8FU3 - chains A and C of the 5 polymer chains in the assembly; structure by electron microscopy, 2.88 A resolution.

[Chain A]
Name: RNA-directed RNA polymerase L
Organism: Human respiratory syncytial virus A2
Notes: EC 2.7.7.48, 2.1.1.56, 2.7.7.-, 2.7.7.88
UniProt: P28887 (L_HRSVA); residue numbers follow UniProt; this construct covers 1-2165
Chain sequence (2201 residues; row label = number of the first residue in the row; numbers below 1 keep their minus sign (Met-35 is residue -35)):
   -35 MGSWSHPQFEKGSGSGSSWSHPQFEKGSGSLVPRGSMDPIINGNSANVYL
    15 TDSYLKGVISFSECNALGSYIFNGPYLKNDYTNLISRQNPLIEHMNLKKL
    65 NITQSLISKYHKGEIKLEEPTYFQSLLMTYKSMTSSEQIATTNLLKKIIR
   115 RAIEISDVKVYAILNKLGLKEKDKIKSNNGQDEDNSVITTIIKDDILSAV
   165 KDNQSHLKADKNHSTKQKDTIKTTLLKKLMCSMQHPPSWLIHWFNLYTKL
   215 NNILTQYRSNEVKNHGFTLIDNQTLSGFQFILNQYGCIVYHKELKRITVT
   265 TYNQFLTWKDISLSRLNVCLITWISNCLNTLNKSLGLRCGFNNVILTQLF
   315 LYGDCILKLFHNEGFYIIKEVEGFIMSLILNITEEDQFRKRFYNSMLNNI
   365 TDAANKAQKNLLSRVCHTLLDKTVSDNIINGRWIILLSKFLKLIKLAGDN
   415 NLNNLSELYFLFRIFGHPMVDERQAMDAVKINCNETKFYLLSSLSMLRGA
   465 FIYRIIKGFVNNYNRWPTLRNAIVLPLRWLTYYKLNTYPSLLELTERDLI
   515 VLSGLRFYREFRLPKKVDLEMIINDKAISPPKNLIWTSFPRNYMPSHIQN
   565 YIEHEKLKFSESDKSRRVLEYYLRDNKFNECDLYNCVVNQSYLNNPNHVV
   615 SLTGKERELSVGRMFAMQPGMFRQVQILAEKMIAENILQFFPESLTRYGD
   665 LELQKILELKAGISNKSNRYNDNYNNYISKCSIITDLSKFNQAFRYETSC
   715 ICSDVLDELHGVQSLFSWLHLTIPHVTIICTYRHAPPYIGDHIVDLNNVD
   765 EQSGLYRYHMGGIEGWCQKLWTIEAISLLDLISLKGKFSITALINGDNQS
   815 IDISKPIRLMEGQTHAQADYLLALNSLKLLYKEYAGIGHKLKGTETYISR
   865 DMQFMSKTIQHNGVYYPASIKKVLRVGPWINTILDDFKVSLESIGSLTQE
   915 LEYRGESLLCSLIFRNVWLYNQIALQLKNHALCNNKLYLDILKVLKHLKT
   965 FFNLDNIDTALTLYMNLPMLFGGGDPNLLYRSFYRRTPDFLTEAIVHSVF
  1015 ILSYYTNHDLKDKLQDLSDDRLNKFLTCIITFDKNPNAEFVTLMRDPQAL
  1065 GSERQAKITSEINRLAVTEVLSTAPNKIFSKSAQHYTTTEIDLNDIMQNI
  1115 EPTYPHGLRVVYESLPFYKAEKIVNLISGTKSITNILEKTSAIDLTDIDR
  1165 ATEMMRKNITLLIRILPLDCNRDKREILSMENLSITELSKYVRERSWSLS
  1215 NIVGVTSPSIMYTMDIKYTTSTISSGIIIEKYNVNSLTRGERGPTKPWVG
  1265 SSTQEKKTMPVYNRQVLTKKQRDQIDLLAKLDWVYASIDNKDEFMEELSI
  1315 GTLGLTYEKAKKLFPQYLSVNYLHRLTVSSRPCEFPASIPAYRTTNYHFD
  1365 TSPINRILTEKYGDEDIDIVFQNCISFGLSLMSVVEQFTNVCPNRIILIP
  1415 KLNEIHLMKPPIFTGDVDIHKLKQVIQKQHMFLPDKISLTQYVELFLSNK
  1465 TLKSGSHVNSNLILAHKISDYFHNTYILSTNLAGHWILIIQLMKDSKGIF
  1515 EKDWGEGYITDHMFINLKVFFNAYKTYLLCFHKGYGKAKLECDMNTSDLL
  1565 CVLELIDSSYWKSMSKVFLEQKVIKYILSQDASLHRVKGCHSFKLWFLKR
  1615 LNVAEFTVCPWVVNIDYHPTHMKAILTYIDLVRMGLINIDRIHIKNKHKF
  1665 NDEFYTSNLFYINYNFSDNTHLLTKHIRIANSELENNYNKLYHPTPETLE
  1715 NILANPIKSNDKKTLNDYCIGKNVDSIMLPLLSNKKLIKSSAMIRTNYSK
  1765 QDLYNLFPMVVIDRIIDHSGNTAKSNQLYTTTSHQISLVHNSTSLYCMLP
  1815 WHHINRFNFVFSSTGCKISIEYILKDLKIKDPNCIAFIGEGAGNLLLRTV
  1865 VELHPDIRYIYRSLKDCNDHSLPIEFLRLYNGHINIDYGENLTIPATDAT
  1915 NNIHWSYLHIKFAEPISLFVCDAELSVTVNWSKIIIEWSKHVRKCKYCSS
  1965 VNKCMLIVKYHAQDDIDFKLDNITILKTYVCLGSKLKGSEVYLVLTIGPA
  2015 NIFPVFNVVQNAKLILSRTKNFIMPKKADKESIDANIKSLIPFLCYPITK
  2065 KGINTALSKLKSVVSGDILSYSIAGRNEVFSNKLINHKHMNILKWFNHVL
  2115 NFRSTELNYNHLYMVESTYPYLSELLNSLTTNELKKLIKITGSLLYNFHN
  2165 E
Disordered / not traced: -35 to 9, 135-183, 620-626, 660-688, 1462-2165
Differences from the reference sequence: initiating methionine (-35); expression tag (-34 to 0)
Ligand contacts: YBK (8-methoxy-3-methyl-N-{(2S)-3,3,3-trifluoro-2-[5-fluoro-6-(4-fluorophenyl)-4-(2-hydroxypropan-2-yl)pyridin-2-yl]-2-hydroxypropyl}cinnoline-6-carboxamide): Pro1002, Gly1218, Val1219, Thr1220, Ser1221, Ile1241, Ser1266, Leu1337, His1338, Arg1345, Phe1349, Thr1365, Ile1368, Asn1369, Leu1372, Thr1373, Tyr1376, Asp1378, Glu1379, Asp1380, Ile1381, Asp1382, Ile1383, Val1384, Phe1385, Gln1386, Cys1388, Met1422
UniProt features mapped onto this chain:
  - active site: His1338 (Nucleophile), Lys1831 (For mRNA (nucleoside-2'-O-)-methyltransferase activity), Asp1936 (For mRNA (nucleoside-2'-O-)-methyltransferase activity), Lys1973 (For mRNA (nucleoside-2'-O-)-methyltransferase activity), Glu2004 (For mRNA (nucleoside-2'-O-)-methyltransferase activity)
  - binding site (Mg(2+)): Asp700, Asp811
  - binding site (substrate): Gly1853 to Gly1857
  - natural variant: Cys319 (C319Y: In strain: Cold-passage attenuated), His1690 (H1690Y: In strain: Cold-passage attenuated)
  - mutagenesis: Asp811 (D811A: Complete loss of RNA synthesis), Asn812 (N812A: Complete loss of RNA synthesis), Pro1261 (P1261A: Inhibition of RNA synthesis), Trp1262 (W1262A: Inhibition of RNA synthesis), Pro1274 (P1274A: No effect on RNA synthesis), Tyr1276 (Y1276A: No effect on RNA synthesis), Arg1820 (R1820A: Complete loss of methyltransferase activity), Gly1855 (G1855S: Complete loss of methyltransferase activity), Asp1936 (D1936A: About 90% loss of methyltransferase activity), Glu1938 (E1938A: Complete loss of methyltransferase activity), Ser1998 (S1998A: Complete loss of methyltransferase activity), Glu2004 (E2004A: Complete loss of methyltransferase activity)

[Chain C]
Name: Phosphoprotein
Organism: Human respiratory syncytial virus A2
UniProt: P03421 (PHOSP_HRSVA); residues 1-241 here = UniProt positions 1-241
Chain sequence (256 residues; numbered 1 to 256; the number before each row is that of its first residue):
     1 MEKFAPEFHGEDANNRATKFLESIKGKFTSPKDPKKKDSIISVNSIDIEV
    51 TKESPITSNSTIINPTNETDDTAGNKPNYQRKPLVSFKEDPTPSDNPFSK
   101 LYKETIETFDNNEEESSYSYEEINDQTNDNITARLDRIDEKLSEILGMLH
   151 TLVVASAGPTSARDGIRDAMIGLREEMIEKIRTEALMTNDRLEAMARLRN
   201 EESEKMAKDTSDEVSLNPTSEKLNNLLEGNDSDNDLSLEDFKGENKYFQG
   251 HHHHHH
Disordered / not traced: 1-129, 192-256
Differences from the reference sequence: expression tag (242-256)
UniProt features mapped onto this chain:
  - region: Met1 to Ser30 (Binding to monomeric RNA-free nucleoprotein), Ser39 to Thr57 (Important for viral particle assembly), Arg81 to Phe87 (Binding to host phosphatase PP1), Asp90 to Asp110 (Binding to protein M2-1), Leu216 to Ser232 (Binding to RNA-directed RNA polymerase L), Ser232 to Phe241 (Binding to the N-RNA complex)
  - site: Thr108 (Interaction with protein M2-1)
  - modified residue: Thr108 (Phosphothreonine), Ser116 (Phosphoserine), Ser117 (Phosphoserine), Ser119 (Phosphoserine), Ser232 (Phosphoserine), Ser237 (Phosphoserine)
  - mutagenesis: Phe87 (F87A: Almost complete loss of viral transcription. Complete loss of interaction with host phosphatase PP1), Phe98 (F98A: Complete loss of interaction with protein M2-1. Almost complete loss of viral transcription and loss of localization of protein M2-1 in inclusion bodies), Leu101 (L101A: Complete loss of interaction with protein M2-1. Almost complete loss of viral transcription and loss of localization of protein M2-1 in inclusion bodies), Tyr102 (Y102A: Complete loss of interaction with protein M2-1. Almost complete loss of viral transcription and loss of localization of protein M2-1 in inclusion bodies), Thr105 (T105A/D: Complete loss of interaction with protein M2-1. Almost complete loss of viral transcription and loss of localization of protein M2-1 in inclusion bodies), Ile106 (I106A: Complete loss of interaction with protein M2-1. Almost complete loss of viral transcription and loss of localization of protein M2-1 in inclusion bodies), Thr108 (T108D: Loss of interaction with protein M2-1 and loss of localization of protein M2-1 in inclusion bodies), Phe109 (F109A: Complete loss of interaction with protein M2-1. Almost complete loss of viral transcription and loss of localization of protein M2-1 in inclusion bodies), Ser116 to Ser119 (60% loss of transcription inhibition by M2-2), Gly172 (G172S: Almost complete loss of interaction with the nucleoprotein), Glu176 (E176G: Complete loss of interaction with the nucleoprotein), Asp233 (D233A: Complete loss of interaction with the N-RNA complex; when associated with A-239), 4 further mutagenesis entries in UniProt

[Interface between chain A and chain C]
Residue-residue contacts (74):
  Leu455(A) - Met148(C)
  Leu455(A) - Leu152(C)
  Ser456(A) - Met148(C)
  Leu458(A) - Thr151(C)
  Ser459(A) - Gly147(C)
  Ser459(A) - Met148(C)
  Ser459(A) - Thr151(C)
  Arg462(A) - His150(C)
  Arg462(A) - Thr151(C)
  Arg484(A) - Glu175(C)  salt bridge
  Val488(A) - Ser143(C)  hydrogen bond (backbone-side chain)
  Val488(A) - Leu146(C)  hydrophobic
  Leu489(A) - Ser143(C)
  Pro490(A) - Asp139(C)
  Pro490(A) - Ser143(C)
  Arg511(A) - Glu140(C)  salt bridge
  Arg511(A) - Glu144(C)
  Ile514(A) - Glu144(C)
  Ile514(A) - Gly147(C)
  Ile514(A) - Met148(C)  hydrophobic
  Val515(A) - Ser143(C)
  Val515(A) - Glu144(C)
  Ser517(A) - Gly147(C)  hydrogen bond (side chain-backbone)
  Ser517(A) - His150(C)
  Ser517(A) - Thr151(C)  hydrogen bond
  Gly518(A) - Gly147(C)
  Gly518(A) - His150(C)
  Arg520(A) - His150(C)
  Arg520(A) - Ile171(C)  hydrogen bond (side chain-backbone)
  Tyr522(A) - Glu175(C)
  Arg523(A) - Glu175(C)  hydrogen bond (backbone-side chain)
  Arg523(A) - Glu176(C)
  Arg523(A) - Glu179(C)  salt bridge
  Leu527(A) - Glu176(C)
  Tyr598(A) - Glu176(C)
  Val602(A) - Glu176(C)
  Val602(A) - Met177(C)
  Val602(A) - Lys180(C)
  Gln604(A) - Met177(C)
  Asn608(A) - Ala162(C)  hydrogen bond (side chain-backbone)
  Asn608(A) - Arg163(C)
  Tyr710(A) - Val154(C)  hydrogen bond (side chain-backbone)
  Tyr710(A) - Ala155(C)
  Tyr710(A) - Ala157(C)  hydrogen bond (side chain-backbone)
  Tyr710(A) - Gly158(C)
  Tyr710(A) - Pro159(C)
  Tyr710(A) - Arg167(C)  hydrogen bond
  Glu711(A) - Ala155(C)
  Cys714(A) - Val154(C)
  Ile715(A) - Val154(C)  hydrophobic
  Ile715(A) - Ala155(C)  hydrophobic
  Asp718(A) - Val154(C)
  Asp718(A) - Arg167(C)  salt bridge
  Asp718(A) - Ile171(C)
  Asp718(A) - Arg174(C)  salt bridge
  Asp721(A) - Arg174(C)
  Glu722(A) - Arg174(C)
  Gly725(A) - Arg174(C)
  Gly725(A) - Glu175(C)
  Gly725(A) - Glu176(C)  hydrogen bond (backbone-backbone)
  Val726(A) - Arg174(C)  hydrogen bond (backbone-side chain)
  Val726(A) - Glu176(C)
  Gln727(A) - Asp168(C)
  Gln727(A) - Gly172(C)
  Gln727(A) - Arg174(C)
  Gln727(A) - Met177(C)
  Ser728(A) - Arg167(C)  hydrogen bond
  Ser731(A) - Arg167(C)
  His734(A) - Pro159(C)
  Leu735(A) - Gly158(C)
  Leu735(A) - Pro159(C)
  Leu735(A) - Arg167(C)
  His739(A) - Pro159(C)  hydrogen bond (side chain-backbone)
  His739(A) - Arg163(C)
Other interface residues (no listed pair), chain A (43 interface residues in all): Leu491, Leu519, Asn603, Leu607, His724, Pro738
Other interface residues (no listed pair), chain C (30 interface residues in all): Asp136, Thr160, Leu173

[Overview]
Chain A and chain C form an interface of 43 and 30 residues respectively; the contacts include 13 hydrogen
bonds and 5 salt bridges. Polar contacts include Arg484(A)-Glu175(C), Arg511(A)-Glu140(C) and
Arg523(A)-Glu179(C). Chain A binds compound YBK.
Here chain A is RNA-directed RNA polymerase L and chain C is Phosphoprotein, both from Human respiratory
syncytial virus A2. Entry 8FU3 (Structure Of Respiratory Syncytial Virus Polymerase with Novel Non-Nucleoside
Inhibitor) was determined by electron microscopy.
